8XLS - chains F and J of the 17 polymer chains in the assembly; structure by electron microscopy, 2.30 A resolution.

== Chain F ==
Name: Photosystem I reaction center subunit III
From: Thalassiosira pseudonana CCMP1335
UniProt: A0T0V0 (A0T0V0_THAPS); residues 1-185 here = UniProt positions 1-185
Amino-acid sequence (185 residues; row label = number of the first residue in the row):
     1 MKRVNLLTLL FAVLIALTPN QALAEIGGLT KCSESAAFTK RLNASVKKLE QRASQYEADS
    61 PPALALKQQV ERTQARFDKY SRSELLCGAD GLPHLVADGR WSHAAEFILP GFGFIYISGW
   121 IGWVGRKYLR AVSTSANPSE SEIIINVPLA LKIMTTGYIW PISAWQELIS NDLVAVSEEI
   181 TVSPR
Disordered / not traced: 1-24
Disulfide bonds: Cys32-Cys87
Metal / ion sites: chlorophyll a Mg near Asp98 (its only coordinating residue here)
Ligand contacts:
  - beta-carotene (BCR), molecule 1: Ala97, Asp98, Gly99, Phe107, Ile108, Gly119, Gly122, Trp123, Arg126, Trp160, Ala164
  - beta-carotene (BCR), molecule 2: Pro110, Gly113, Phe114, Ile117, Ile121
  - chlorophyll a (CLA), molecule 1: Ala97, Phe107, Ile108, Phe112, Ile115
  - chlorophyll a (CLA), molecule 2: Asp98, Gly99, Arg100, Trp101
  - chlorophyll a (CLA), molecule 3: Phe107, Pro110, Gly111, Phe114, Ile115, Ser118, Gly119, Ile121, Gly122, Trp160
  - chlorophyll a (CLA), molecule 4: Phe112, Ile115, Tyr116, Trp160, Pro161, Ala164, Trp165, Leu168, Leu173, Val174
  - chlorophyll a (CLA), molecule 5: Tyr116, Ile117, Trp120, Ile121, Val124, Met154, Tyr158
  - chlorophyll a (CLA), molecule 6: Ile121, Gly122, Val124, Gly125, Arg126, Tyr128, Ile145, Ala150, Met154
  - chlorophyll a (CLA), molecule 7: Gly125, Tyr128, Leu129, Ser141, Glu142, Ile143, Ile145, Ala150, Leu151, Met154

== Chain J ==
Name: Photosystem I reaction center subunit IX
From: Thalassiosira pseudonana CCMP1335
UniProt: A0T0V1 (PSAJ_THAPS); residue numbers follow UniProt; this construct covers 1-41
Amino-acid sequence (41 residues; row label = number of the first residue in the row):
     1 MNDFQKYLST APVLLTLWMT FTAGFIIEVN RFFPDMLGLY F
Metal / ion sites: chlorophyll a Mg near Glu28 (its only coordinating residue here)
Ligand contacts:
  - Zeaxanthin (5X6): Tyr7, Pro12, Val13, Thr16, Thr20, Ala23, Gly24, Ile27, Glu28, Arg31
  - beta-carotene (BCR): Ala23, Ile26, Ile27, Asn30
  - chlorophyll a (CLA), molecule 1: Tyr7, Ala11, Pro12, Leu15, Met19
  - chlorophyll a (CLA), molecule 2: Leu8, Val13, Thr16, Leu17, Thr20
  - chlorophyll a (CLA), molecule 3: Ala11, Leu14, Leu15, Leu17, Trp18, Phe21
  - chlorophyll a (CLA), molecule 4: Leu15, Thr16, Met19, Thr20, Thr22, Ala23, Ile26
  - chlorophyll a (CLA), molecule 5: Leu15, Trp18, Met19, Thr22, Phe25, Ile26
  - chlorophyll a (CLA), molecule 6: Thr20, Phe21, Gly24, Phe25, Glu28, Arg31, Phe32
  - chlorophyll a (CLA), molecule 7: Phe25, Val29, Asn30, Asp35, Met36, Leu37

== Interface between chain F and chain J ==
Contacting residue pairs - 27 pairs, chain F then chain J:
  Arg76(F) - Asp35(J)  salt bridge
  Lys79(F) - Pro34(J)  hydrogen bond (side chain-backbone)
  Lys79(F) - Asp35(J)  hydrogen bond (side chain-backbone)
  Lys79(F) - Met36(J)
  Lys79(F) - Phe41(J)
  Tyr80(F) - Asp35(J)  hydrogen bond (side chain-backbone)
  Tyr80(F) - Leu37(J)
  Arg82(F) - Phe41(J)
  Ser83(F) - Tyr40(J)
  Glu84(F) - Tyr40(J)
  Leu85(F) - Tyr40(J)  hydrophobic
  Pro93(F) - Leu37(J)  hydrophobic
  Ala105(F) - Gly38(J)
  Ala105(F) - Leu39(J)  hydrogen bond (backbone-backbone)
  Ala105(F) - Tyr40(J)  hydrophobic
  Glu106(F) - Tyr40(J)  hydrogen bond
  Glu140(F) - Lys6(J)  salt bridge
  Ile143(F) - Thr10(J)
  Ile143(F) - Ala11(J)  hydrogen bond (backbone-backbone)
  Ile144(F) - Lys6(J)
  Ile144(F) - Ser9(J)
  Ile144(F) - Thr10(J)
  Ile145(F) - Ser9(J)  hydrogen bond (backbone-backbone)
  Ile145(F) - Leu14(J)  hydrophobic
  Val147(F) - Ser9(J)
  Val147(F) - Leu14(J)  hydrophobic
  Met154(F) - Trp18(J)  hydrophobic
Also at the interface, not in a pair above, chain F (20 interface residues in all): Arg72, His103, Leu109, Glu142

== In short ==
The interface between chain F and chain J involves 20 residues on one side and 14 on the other; the contacts
include 7 hydrogen bonds and 2 salt bridges. Polar contacts include Arg76(F)-Asp35(J), Glu140(F)-Lys6(J) and
Lys79(F)-Pro34(J).
Chain F is Photosystem I reaction center subunit III and chain J is Photosystem I reaction center subunit IX,
both from Thalassiosira pseudonana CCMP1335; the structure, PSI-FCPI of the diatom Thalassiosira pseudonana
CCMP1335, was determined by electron microscopy.
